Entry 7C9V (electron microscopy, 3.30 A resolution); this record covers chains B and D of the 6 polymer chains in the assembly.

# Chain B
Protein: VP2
Source organism: Echovirus E30
Chain sequence (261 residues; numbered 1 to 261; the number before each row is that of its first residue):
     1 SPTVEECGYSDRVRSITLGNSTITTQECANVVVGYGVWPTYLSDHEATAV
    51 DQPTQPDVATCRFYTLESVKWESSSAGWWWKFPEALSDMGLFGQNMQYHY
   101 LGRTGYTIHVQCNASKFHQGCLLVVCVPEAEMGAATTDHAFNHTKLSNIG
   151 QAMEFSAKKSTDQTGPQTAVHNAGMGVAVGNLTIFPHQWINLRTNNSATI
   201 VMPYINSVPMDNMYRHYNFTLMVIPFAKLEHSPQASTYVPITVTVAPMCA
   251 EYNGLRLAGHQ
Disordered / not traced: 1-10

# Chain D
Protein: VP4
Source organism: Echovirus E30
Reference sequence: Q33C85 (Q33C85_9ENTO); numbering as in UniProt (aligned over 2-69)
Chain sequence (68 residues; each row starts with the number of its first residue):
     2 GAQVSTQKTGAHETGLNASGNSIIHYTNINYYKDSASNSLNRQDFTQDPS
    52 KFTEPVKDVMIKTLPALN
Disordered / not traced: 14-23, 69

# Chain B / chain D interface
Pairs across the interface (11):
  Arg12(B) with Leu68(D)
  Asn30(B) with Val57(D); Asp59(D)
  Val31(B) with Val57(D); Lys58(D), hydrogen bond (backbone-backbone)
  Val32(B) with Pro56(D)
  Val33(B) with Pro56(D), hydrogen bond (backbone-backbone)
  Gly34(B) with Pro56(D)
  Tyr35(B) with Lys52(D); Phe53(D), hydrophobic
  Trp38(B) with Lys58(D)
Interface residues without a listed pair, chain B (9 interface residues in all): Ala29
Interface residues without a listed pair, chain D (8 interface residues in all): Met61

# Overview
The interface between chain B and chain D involves 9 residues on one side and 8 on the other; the contacts
include 2 hydrogen bonds. Backbone hydrogen bonds pair Val31(B)-Lys58(D) and Val33(B)-Pro56(D).
Here chain B is VP2 and chain D is VP4, both from Echovirus E30. Entry 7C9V (E30 F-particle in complex with
FcRn) was determined by electron microscopy together with 7C9S, 7C9T, 7C9U, 7C9W, 7C9X, 7C9Y and 7C9Z from the
same study.
